PDB entry 3W1V | X-ray diffraction, 2.10 A resolution | chains A and B

Chain A (and B):
Protein: Capsular polysaccharide synthesis enzyme Cap8E
From: Staphylococcus aureus
Notes: EC 4.2.1.115; chain B of this document is another copy of the same molecule, construct and numbering; everything in this record applies to it too
UniProt: Q7A2Y4 (Q7A2Y4_STAAM); residues 2-342 here = UniProt positions 2-342
Amino-acid sequence (363 residues; row label = number of the first residue in the row; numbers below 1 keep their minus sign (Met-20 is residue -20)):
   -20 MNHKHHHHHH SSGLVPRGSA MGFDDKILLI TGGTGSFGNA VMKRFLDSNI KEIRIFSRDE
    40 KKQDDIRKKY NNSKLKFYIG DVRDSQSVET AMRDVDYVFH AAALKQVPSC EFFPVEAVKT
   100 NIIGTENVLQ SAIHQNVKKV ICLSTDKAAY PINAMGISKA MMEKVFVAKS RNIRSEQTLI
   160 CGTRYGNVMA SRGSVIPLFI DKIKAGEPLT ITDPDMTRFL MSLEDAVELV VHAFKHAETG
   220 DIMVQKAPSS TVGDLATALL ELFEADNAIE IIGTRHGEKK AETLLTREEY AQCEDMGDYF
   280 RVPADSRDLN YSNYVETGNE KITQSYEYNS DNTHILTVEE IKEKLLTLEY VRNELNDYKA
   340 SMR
Not modelled in the structure: -20 to -9, 339-342 (chain B: -20 to -9, 338-342)
Construct notes: expression tag (-20 to 1)
Residues lining bound ligands: inihibitor (UDZ; [(2R,3S,4R,5R,6R)-5-acetamido-6-[[[(2R,3S,4R,5R)-5-[2,4-bis(oxidanylidene)pyrimidin-1-yl]-3,4-bis(oxidanyl)oxolan-2-yl]methoxy-oxidanyl-phosphoryl]oxy-oxidanyl-phosphoryl]oxy-3,4-bis(oxidanyl)oxan-2-yl]methylimino-azanylidene-azanium): Lys84, Gln85, Val86, Pro87, Lys126, Met134, Asn166, Ser170, Arg171, Gly172, Ser173, Val174, Leu177, Phe178, Thr189, Ile190, Thr191, Met195, Arg197, Val231, Ile251, Arg254, Glu257
From the paper describing this entry:
  - conformationally variable residues (domain motion, order/disorder transition): Gly252, Gly256, Asp287 to Ser309
  - self-association interface (contacts with another copy of this molecule): Phe91, Phe92, Asp287 to Ser309
  - catalytic residues: Met134 (by similarity / conservation)
  - mutagenesis - K126A, K126E, E257A: abolished catalytic activity
  - mutagenesis - F92A (<20% conversion), D125A (4-6-fold), M134A (4-6-fold): decreased catalytic activity
  - mutagenesis - F91A, Y290A, Y293A, Y305A, Y307A: unchanged catalytic activity

How chain A and chain B interact:
Residue-residue contacts (117):
  Pro87(A) - Tyr290(B)  hydrophobic
  Pro87(A) - Tyr293(B)  hydrophobic
  Pro87(A) - Val294(B)  hydrophobic
  Glu90(A) - Lys143(B)  salt bridge
  Glu90(A) - Arg150(B)  hydrogen bond (backbone-side chain)
  Glu90(A) - Tyr293(B)
  Phe91(A) - Ala147(B)
  Phe91(A) - Arg150(B)
  Phe91(A) - Ser285(B)
  Phe91(A) - Leu288(B)
  Phe91(A) - Asn289(B)
  Phe91(A) - Tyr290(B)
  Phe91(A) - Tyr293(B)  hydrophobic
  Phe92(A) - Tyr290(B)
  Pro93(A) - Lys143(B)
  Pro93(A) - Val144(B)  hydrophobic
  Pro93(A) - Ala147(B)
  Val94(A) - Glu105(B)
  Val94(A) - Lys148(B)
  Val97(A) - Ile101(B)  hydrophobic
  Val97(A) - Met140(B)  hydrophobic
  Ile102(A) - Ile102(B)  hydrophobic
  Glu105(A) - Val94(B)
  Tyr129(A) - Tyr129(B)
  Tyr129(A) - Pro130(B)
  Tyr129(A) - Ile131(B)  hydrophobic
  Pro130(A) - Tyr129(B)
  Pro130(A) - Pro130(B)
  Ile131(A) - Tyr129(B)  hydrophobic
  Ile131(A) - Lys143(B)  hydrogen bond (backbone-side chain)
  Ala133(A) - Met140(B)
  Ala133(A) - Lys143(B)
  Ile136(A) - Ile136(B)
  Ile136(A) - Ala139(B)  hydrophobic
  Ile136(A) - Met140(B)  hydrophobic
  Ile136(A) - Lys143(B)
  Ser137(A) - Met140(B)
  Ala139(A) - Ile136(B)  hydrophobic
  Met140(A) - Pro93(B)
  Met140(A) - Ala96(B)  hydrophobic
  Met140(A) - Val97(B)  hydrophobic
  Met140(A) - Ala133(B)
  Met140(A) - Ile136(B)  hydrophobic
  Met140(A) - Ser137(B)
  Lys143(A) - Glu90(B)  salt bridge
  Lys143(A) - Pro93(B)
  Lys143(A) - Ile131(B)  hydrogen bond (side chain-backbone)
  Lys143(A) - Asn132(B)
  Lys143(A) - Ala133(B)
  Lys143(A) - Ile136(B)
  Val144(A) - Pro93(B)  hydrophobic
  Ala147(A) - Phe91(B)
  Ala147(A) - Pro93(B)
  Arg150(A) - Glu90(B)  hydrogen bond (side chain-backbone)
  Arg150(A) - Phe91(B)
  Asp192(A) - Thr302(B)
  Ile251(A) - Glu295(B)
  Ile251(A) - Gly297(B)  hydrogen bond (backbone-backbone)
  Ile251(A) - Asn298(B)
  Gly252(A) - Gly297(B)
  Gly252(A) - Asn298(B)
  Gly252(A) - Glu299(B)
  Thr253(A) - Arg266(B)
  Thr253(A) - Gly297(B)
  Thr253(A) - Asn298(B)  hydrogen bond (backbone-backbone)
  Thr253(A) - Ile301(B)
  Thr253(A) - Thr302(B)  hydrogen bond
  Arg254(A) - Asn292(B)
  Arg254(A) - Tyr293(B)
  Arg254(A) - Val294(B)  hydrogen bond (side chain-backbone)
  Arg254(A) - Thr296(B)
  Arg254(A) - Gly297(B)
  His255(A) - Glu267(B)
  His255(A) - Gln271(B)  hydrogen bond
  His255(A) - Asp284(B)
  His255(A) - Asn292(B)  hydrogen bond (backbone-backbone)
  His255(A) - Tyr293(B)
  Gly256(A) - Glu267(B)  hydrogen bond (backbone-side chain)
  Glu257(A) - Arg266(B)  hydrogen bond (backbone-side chain)
  Lys258(A) - Arg266(B)
  Lys259(A) - Arg266(B)
  Arg266(A) - Thr253(B)
  Arg266(A) - Glu257(B)  hydrogen bond (side chain-backbone)
  Arg266(A) - Lys258(B)
  Arg266(A) - Lys259(B)
  Glu267(A) - His255(B)
  Glu267(A) - Gly256(B)  hydrogen bond (side chain-backbone)
  Gln271(A) - His255(B)  hydrogen bond
  Asp284(A) - His255(B)
  Ser285(A) - Phe91(B)
  Leu288(A) - Phe91(B)  hydrophobic
  Asn289(A) - Phe91(B)
  Tyr290(A) - Pro87(B)  hydrophobic
  Tyr290(A) - Ser88(B)
  Tyr290(A) - Phe91(B)  hydrophobic
  Tyr290(A) - Phe92(B)
  Asn292(A) - Arg254(B)
  Asn292(A) - His255(B)  hydrogen bond (backbone-backbone)
  Tyr293(A) - Pro87(B)  hydrophobic
  Tyr293(A) - Glu90(B)
  Tyr293(A) - Phe91(B)  hydrophobic
  Tyr293(A) - Arg254(B)
  Tyr293(A) - His255(B)
  Val294(A) - Arg254(B)  hydrogen bond (backbone-side chain)
  Glu295(A) - Ile251(B)
  Thr296(A) - Arg254(B)
  Gly297(A) - Ile251(B)  hydrogen bond (backbone-backbone)
  Gly297(A) - Gly252(B)
  Gly297(A) - Thr253(B)
  Gly297(A) - Arg254(B)
  Asn298(A) - Ile251(B)
  Asn298(A) - Gly252(B)
  Asn298(A) - Thr253(B)  hydrogen bond (backbone-backbone)
  Glu299(A) - Gly252(B)
  Ile301(A) - Thr253(B)
  Thr302(A) - Asp192(B)
  Thr302(A) - Thr253(B)  hydrogen bond
Also at the interface, not in a pair above, chain A (57 interface residues in all): Val86, Ser88, Ile101, Asn132, Lys148, Thr191, Ile250, Thr265
Also at the interface, not in a pair above, chain B (56 interface residues in all): Val86, Ile250

Summary:
The interface between chain A and chain B involves 57 residues on one side and 56 on the other, with 20
hydrogen bonds and 2 salt bridges. Polar pairs include Glu90(A)-Lys143(B), Glu90(A)-Arg150(B) and
Ile131(A)-Lys143(B). The paper reports the catalytic residue Met134(A); K126A, K126E and E257A of chain A
abolish catalytic activity; 11 substitutions were tested in all.
Chain A and chain B are both Capsular polysaccharide synthesis enzyme Cap8E (Staphylococcus aureus); the
structure, Crystal Structure of Capsular Polysaccharide Synthesizing Enzyme CapE from Staphylococcus aureus in
complex with inihibitor, was determined by X-ray diffraction together with 3VVB and 3VVC from the same study.
